8I8C - chains K and M of the 4 polymer chains in the assembly; structure by electron microscopy, 4.93 A resolution (low resolution: residue-level contacts below are approximate; hydrogen-bond / salt-bridge calls are withheld).

Chain K:
Molecule: P40
Organism: Autographa californica multiple nucleopolyhedrovirus
UniProtKB: A0A0N7CQX9 (A0A0N7CQX9_9ABAC); numbering as in UniProt (aligned over 1-361)
Chain sequence (361 residues; numbered 1 to 361; the number before each row is that of its first residue):
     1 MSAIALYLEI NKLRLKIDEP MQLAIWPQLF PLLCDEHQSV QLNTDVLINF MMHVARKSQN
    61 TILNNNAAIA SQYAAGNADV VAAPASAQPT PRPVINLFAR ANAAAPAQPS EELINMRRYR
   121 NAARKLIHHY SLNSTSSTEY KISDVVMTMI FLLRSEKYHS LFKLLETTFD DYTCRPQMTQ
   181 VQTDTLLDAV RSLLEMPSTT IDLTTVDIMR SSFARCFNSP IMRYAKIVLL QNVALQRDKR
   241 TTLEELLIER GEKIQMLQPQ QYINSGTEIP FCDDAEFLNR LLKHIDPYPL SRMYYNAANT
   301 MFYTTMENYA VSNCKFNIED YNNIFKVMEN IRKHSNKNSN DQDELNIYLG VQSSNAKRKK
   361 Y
Not modelled in the structure: 1-111, 339-361

Chain M:
Molecule: Occlusion-derived virus envelope/capsid protein
Organism: Autographa californica multiple nucleopolyhedrovirus
UniProtKB: A0A0N7CT36 (A0A0N7CT36_9ABAC); numbering as in UniProt (aligned over 1-290)
Chain sequence (290 residues; each row starts with the number of its first residue):
     1 MKRIKCNKVR TVTEIVNSDE KIQKTYELAE FDLKNLSSLE SYETLKIKLA LSKYMAMLST
    61 LEMTQPLLEI FRNKADTRQI AAVVFSTLAF IHNRFHPLVT NFTNKMEFVV TETNDTSIPG
   121 EPILFTENEG VLLCSVDRPS IVKMLSREFD TEALVNFEND NCNVRIAKTF GASKRKNTTR
   181 SDDYESNKQP NYDMDLSDFS ITEVEATQYL TLLLTVEHAY LHYYIFKNYG VFEYCKSLTD
   241 HSLFTNKLRS TMSTKTSNLL LSKFKFTIED FDKINSNSVT SGFNIYNFNK
Not modelled in the structure: 1-5, 159-197, 272-290
What the authors report for this chain:
  - conformationally variable residues (helix shift): L39

Chain K / chain M interface:
Pairs across the interface (44; chain K residue first):
  R223(K) - E269(M)
  K226(K) - E269(M)
  I227(K) - F266(M)
  I227(K) - T267(M)
  V228(K) - F266(M)
  V228(K) - T267(M)
  V228(K) - E269(M)
  L229(K) - F264(M)
  L229(K) - K265(M)
  L229(K) - F266(M)
  L230(K) - N156(M)
  L230(K) - E158(M)
  Q231(K) - E158(M)
  Q231(K) - K265(M)
  Q231(K) - T267(M)
  V233(K) - E40(M)
  V233(K) - F157(M)
  L235(K) - F157(M)
  Q236(K) - S38(M)
  Q236(K) - L39(M)
  Q236(K) - E40(M)
  D238(K) - L39(M)
  D238(K) - E40(M)
  D238(K) - S41(M)
  S291(K) - I15(M)
  Y294(K) - T13(M)
  Y295(K) - T13(M)
  Y295(K) - I22(M)
  Y295(K) - K24(M)
  A298(K) - T13(M)
  N299(K) - Y26(M)
  F302(K) - V9(M)
  Y303(K) - E30(M)
  Y303(K) - K34(M)
  M306(K) - F31(M)
  E307(K) - K34(M)
  Y309(K) - F31(M)
  A310(K) - F31(M)
  A310(K) - K34(M)
  A310(K) - N35(M)
  N313(K) - N35(M)
  N313(K) - L39(M)
  E319(K) - V9(M)
  K326(K) - V12(M)
Other interface residues (no listed pair), chain K (27 interface residues in all): A225, H334
Other interface residues (no listed pair), chain M (25 interface residues in all): T11, V16

Summary:
27 residues of chain K and 25 residues of chain M are in contact. From the paper: conformational variability
at L39(M).
Chain K is P40 and chain M is Occlusion-derived virus envelope/capsid protein, both from Autographa
californica multiple nucleopolyhedrovirus; the structure, Plug structure of the Autographa californica
multiple nucleopolyhedrovirus (AcMNPV), was determined by electron microscopy together with 8I8A and 8I8B from
the same study.
